PDB entry 7UZY | electron microscopy, 4.05 A resolution (low resolution: residue-level contacts below are approximate; hydrogen-bond / salt-bridge calls are withheld) | chains A and G of the 11 polymer chains in the assembly

# Chain A
Protein: CRISPR system Cms endoribonuclease Csm3
From: Staphylococcus epidermidis RP62A
UniProt: Q5HK91 (Q5HK91_STAEQ); residues 1-214 here = UniProt positions 1-214
Chain sequence (214 residues; numbered 1 to 214; the number before each row is that of its first residue):
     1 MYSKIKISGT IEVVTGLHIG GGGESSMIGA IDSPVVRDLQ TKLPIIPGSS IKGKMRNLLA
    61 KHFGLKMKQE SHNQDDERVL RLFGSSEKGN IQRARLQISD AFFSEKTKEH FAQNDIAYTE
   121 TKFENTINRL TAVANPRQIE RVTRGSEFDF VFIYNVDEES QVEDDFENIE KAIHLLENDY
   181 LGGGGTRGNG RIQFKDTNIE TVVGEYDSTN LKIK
Not modelled in the structure: 1, 24-31

# Chain G
Molecule: 37-nt RNA strand
From: Staphylococcus epidermidis RP62A
Notes: fragment: Staphylococcus epidermidis RP62A CRISPR RNA: Repeat plus Spacer sequence 2
Sequence (37 nucleotides; numbered 1 to 37; the number before each row is that of its first residue):
     1 ACGAGAACUA GUAAUAAUUG UCAUUUGCAU ACGUUAC
Not modelled in the structure: 31-37

# Interface between chain A and chain G
Residue-residue contacts (50; chain A residue first):
  His18(A) with A16(G)
  Ile19(A) with U15(G); A16(G)
  Gly20(A) with U15(G)
  Gly21(A) with A14(G); U15(G)
  Gly23(A) with U15(G)
  Pro47(A) with A14(G)
  Ser49(A) with A14(G)
  Ser50(A) with A14(G); U15(G)
  Lys52(A) with A13(G)
  Gly53(A) with A14(G)
  Lys54(A) with U15(G)
  Arg56(A) with U12(G); A13(G)
  Asn57(A) with A14(G)
  Asn73(A) with A13(G)
  Phe83(A) with U12(G); A13(G)
  Gly84(A) with U12(G); A13(G)
  Ser85(A) with G11(G); U12(G)
  Ser86(A) with G11(G)
  Glu87(A) with G11(G); U12(G)
  Arg93(A) with C8(G)
  Ala94(A) with U12(G)
  Phe123(A) with U21(G)
  Glu124(A) with U21(G)
  Asn125(A) with G20(G); U21(G); C22(G)
  Thr126(A) with U19(G)
  Ile127(A) with U19(G); G20(G); C22(G)
  Asn128(A) with U19(G)
  Arg129(A) with G20(G)
  Pro136(A) with U21(G)
  Arg137(A) with U19(G); U21(G)
  Tyr180(A) with A17(G)
  Gly182(A) with A16(G)
  Gly183(A) with A16(G); A17(G)
  Gly184(A) with A17(G)
  Thr186(A) with U18(G)
  Arg187(A) with U19(G)
Other interface residues (no listed pair), chain A (40 interface residues in all): Val36, Gln92, Ala134, Gly185

# Overview
Chain A and chain G form an interface of 40 and 13 residues respectively.
Here chain A is CRISPR system Cms endoribonuclease Csm3 and chain G is a 37-nt RNA strand, both from
Staphylococcus epidermidis RP62A. Entry 7UZY (Staphylococcus epidermidis RP62A CRISPR effector complex with
non-self target RNA 2) was determined by electron microscopy together with 7UZW, 7UZX, 7UZZ, 7V00, 7V01 and
7V02 from the same study.
